PDB entry 5BXX | X-ray diffraction, 2.00 A resolution | chains A and B

Chain A (and B):
Protein: L-ectoine synthase
Source organism: Sphingopyxis alaskensis RB2256
Notes: EC 4.2.1.108; chain B of this document is another copy of the same molecule, construct and numbering; everything in this record applies to it too
UniProtKB: Q1GNW6 (ECTC_SPHAL); numbering as in UniProt (aligned over 1-137)
Amino-acid sequence (146 residues; row label = number of the first residue in the row):
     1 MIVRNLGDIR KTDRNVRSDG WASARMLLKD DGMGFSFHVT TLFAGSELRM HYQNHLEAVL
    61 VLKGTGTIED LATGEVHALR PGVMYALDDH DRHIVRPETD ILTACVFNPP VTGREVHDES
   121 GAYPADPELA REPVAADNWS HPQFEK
Disordered / not traced: 122-146 (chain B: 114-146)
Sequence notes: expression tag (138-146)
From the paper describing this entry:
  - self-association interface (contacts with another copy of this molecule): M1 to N5, G82 to L87
  - contacts within the chain: H55-E115, H55-P109
  - conformationally variable residues (side-chain flip): Y52, H93
  - mutagenesis - W21A, S23A, T40A, Y52A, H55A, E57A, Y85A, Y85F, Y85W, L87A, D91A, H93A, H93N, C105S, F107A, F107W, E115A, E115D, H117A: decreased catalytic activity
  - mutagenesis - Y52A, H55A, E57A, Y85A, Y85F, Y85W, H93A, H93N, F107W: decreased binding to iron
  - mutagenesis - E57D: increased catalytic activity
  - mutagenesis - C105A: abolished catalytic activity
  - mutagenesis - C105A, E115A: unchanged binding to iron
  - mutagenesis - T41A, H51A, D91E, F107Y (about 95%): unchanged catalytic activity

Chain A / chain B interface:
Residue-residue contacts - 76 pairs, chain A then chain B:
  M1(A) - D70(B)
  M1(A) - H77(B)
  M1(A) - A86(B)
  M1(A) - D88(B)  hydrogen bond (backbone-side chain)
  M1(A) - D89(B)
  M1(A) - D91(B)  hydrogen bond (backbone-side chain)
  I2(A) - M84(B)
  I2(A) - Y85(B)
  I2(A) - A86(B)  hydrogen bond (backbone-backbone)
  I2(A) - D88(B)
  V3(A) - H77(B)
  V3(A) - M84(B)
  R4(A) - V83(B)
  R4(A) - M84(B)  hydrogen bond (backbone-backbone)
  N5(A) - G82(B)
  L6(A) - G82(B)  hydrogen bond (backbone-backbone)
  M26(A) - G82(B)
  M26(A) - M84(B)  hydrophobic
  L27(A) - A58(B)  hydrophobic
  L27(A) - M84(B)  hydrophobic
  L27(A) - A86(B)  hydrophobic
  G32(A) - L56(B)
  M33(A) - L56(B)  hydrophobic
  M33(A) - E57(B)
  M33(A) - A58(B)
  M33(A) - A86(B)  hydrophobic
  M33(A) - D88(B)
  M33(A) - N108(B)  hydrogen bond (backbone-side chain)
  G34(A) - N108(B)
  F35(A) - A58(B)  hydrophobic
  F35(A) - V106(B)  hydrophobic
  F35(A) - N108(B)
  F37(A) - A58(B)  hydrophobic
  F37(A) - L60(B)  hydrophobic
  F37(A) - A104(B)
  F37(A) - V106(B)  hydrophobic
  V39(A) - L60(B)  hydrophobic
  L56(A) - G32(B)
  L56(A) - M33(B)  hydrophobic
  E57(A) - M33(B)
  A58(A) - L27(B)  hydrophobic
  A58(A) - F35(B)  hydrophobic
  A58(A) - F37(B)  hydrophobic
  L60(A) - F37(B)  hydrophobic
  L60(A) - V39(B)  hydrophobic
  D70(A) - M1(B)
  H77(A) - M1(B)
  H77(A) - V3(B)
  G82(A) - N5(B)
  G82(A) - L6(B)  hydrogen bond (backbone-backbone)
  G82(A) - M26(B)
  V83(A) - V3(B)  hydrophobic
  V83(A) - R4(B)
  M84(A) - I2(B)
  M84(A) - V3(B)
  M84(A) - R4(B)  hydrogen bond (backbone-backbone)
  M84(A) - M26(B)  hydrophobic
  M84(A) - L27(B)  hydrophobic
  M84(A) - F37(B)  hydrophobic
  Y85(A) - I2(B)
  A86(A) - M1(B)
  A86(A) - I2(B)  hydrogen bond (backbone-backbone)
  A86(A) - M33(B)  hydrophobic
  L87(A) - M33(B)
  D88(A) - M1(B)  hydrogen bond (side chain-backbone)
  D88(A) - I2(B)
  D88(A) - M33(B)
  D89(A) - M1(B)
  D91(A) - M1(B)  hydrogen bond (side chain-backbone)
  A104(A) - F37(B)
  V106(A) - F35(B)  hydrophobic
  V106(A) - F37(B)  hydrophobic
  V106(A) - V106(B)  hydrophobic
  N108(A) - M33(B)  hydrogen bond (side chain-backbone)
  N108(A) - G34(B)
  N108(A) - F35(B)
Other interface residues (no listed pair), chain A (36 interface residues in all): D31, V59, L62, I68
Other interface residues (no listed pair), chain B (36 interface residues in all): D31, V59, L62, I68, L87

Overview:
Chain A and chain B each contribute 36 residues to their interface, with 12 hydrogen bonds. Among the polar
pairs are M1(A)-D88(B), M1(A)-D91(B) and M33(A)-N108(B). From the paper: W21A, S23A and T40A of chain A, among
others, reduce catalytic activity; conformational variability at Y52(A) and H93(A); 25 substitutions were
tested in all.
Chain A and chain B are both L-ectoine synthase (Sphingopyxis alaskensis RB2256); the structure, Crystal
structure of the ectoine synthase from the cold-adapted marine bacterium Sphingopyxis alaskensis, was
determined by X-ray diffraction (same publication as 5BY5).
